Entry 1C7B (X-ray diffraction, 1.80 A resolution); this record covers chains A and C of the 4 polymer chains in the assembly.

Chain A (and C):
Name: Protein (deoxyhemoglobin (alpha chain))
Organism: Homo sapiens
Notes: chain C of this document is another copy of the same molecule, construct and numbering; everything in this record applies to it too
UniProtKB: P69905 (HBA_HUMAN); residue numbers follow UniProt; this construct covers 1-141
Amino-acid sequence (141 residues; numbered 1 to 141; the number before each row is that of its first residue):
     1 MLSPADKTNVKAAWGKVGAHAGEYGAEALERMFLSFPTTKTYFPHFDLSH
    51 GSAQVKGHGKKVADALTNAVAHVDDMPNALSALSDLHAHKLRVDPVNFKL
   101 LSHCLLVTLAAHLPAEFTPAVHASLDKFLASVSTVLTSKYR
Construct notes: engineered mutation Met-1 (Val in P69905)
Swiss-Prot annotation at these positions:
  - site: Lys-61 (Not glycated)
  - natural variant: Asp-6 (A6D: In J-Toronto; this construct carries the variant), Ala-13 (A13D: In J-Paris 1/J-Aljezur), Glu-27 (A27E: In Shenyang; this construct carries the variant), Lys-61 (K61N: In Zambia; deletion: In Clinic), Asp-64 (A64D: In Pontoise; this construct carries the variant), Asp-75 (D75A: In Lille; D75G: In Chapel Hill; D75N: In G-Pest), Ala-111 (A111D: In Petah Tikva)
Metal / ion sites: heme Fe near His-87 (its only coordinating residue here)
Small-molecule neighbours: heme (HEM): Met-32, Thr-39, Tyr-42, Phe-43, His-45, Phe-46, His-58, Lys-61, Val-62, Ala-65, Leu-66, Leu-83, Leu-86, His-87, Leu-91, Val-93, Asn-97, Phe-98, Leu-101, Val-132, Leu-136

Interface between chain A and chain C:
Pairs across the interface (7; chain A residue first):
  Met-1(A) / Ser-138(C)
  Lys-99(A) / Lys-99(C)
  Asp-126(A) / Arg-141(C)  salt bridge
  Lys-127(A) / Arg-141(C)  hydrogen bond (side chain-backbone)
  Ser-138(A) / Met-1(C)
  Arg-141(A) / Asp-126(C)  salt bridge
  Arg-141(A) / Lys-127(C)  hydrogen bond (backbone-side chain)
Also at the interface, not in a pair above, chain A (8 interface residues in all): Ala-123, Ala-130
Also at the interface, not in a pair above, chain C (7 interface residues in all): Ala-130

Summary:
Chain A and chain C form an interface of 8 and 7 residues respectively, with 2 hydrogen bonds and 2 salt
bridges. Polar pairs include Asp-126(A)/Arg-141(C) and Lys-127(A)/Arg-141(C). Chain A binds heme.
Both chains are Protein (deoxyhemoglobin (alpha chain)) (Homo sapiens). Entry 1C7B (Deoxy RHB1.0 (recombinant
hemoglobin)) was determined by X-ray diffraction, deposited together with 1C7C and 1C7D.
